Entry 8UTP (electron microscopy, 3.20 A resolution); this record covers chains N and I of the 7 polymer chains in the assembly.

Chain N:
Name: Kinesin-like protein KIF1A
Source organism: Homo sapiens
UniProt: Q12756 (KIF1A_HUMAN); residues 1-393 here = UniProt positions 1-393
Sequence (438 residues; row label = number of the first residue in the row):
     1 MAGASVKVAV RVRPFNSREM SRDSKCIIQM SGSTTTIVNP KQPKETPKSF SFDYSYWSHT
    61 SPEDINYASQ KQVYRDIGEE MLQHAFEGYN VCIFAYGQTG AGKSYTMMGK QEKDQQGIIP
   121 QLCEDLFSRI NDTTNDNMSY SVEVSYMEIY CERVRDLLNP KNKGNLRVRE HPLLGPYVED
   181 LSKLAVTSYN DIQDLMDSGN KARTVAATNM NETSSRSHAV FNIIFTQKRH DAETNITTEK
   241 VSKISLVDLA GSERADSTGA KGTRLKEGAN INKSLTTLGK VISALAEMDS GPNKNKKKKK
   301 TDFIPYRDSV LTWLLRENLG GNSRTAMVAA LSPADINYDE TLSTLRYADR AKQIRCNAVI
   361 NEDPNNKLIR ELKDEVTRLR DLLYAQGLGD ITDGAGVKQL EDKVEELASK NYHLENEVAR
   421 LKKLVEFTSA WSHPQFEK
Unresolved in the structure: 390-438
Differences from the reference sequence: linker (394-425); expression tag (426-438)
Ligand contacts: AMP-PNP (ANP; phosphoaminophosphonic acid-adenylate ester): Arg11, Arg13, Pro14, Ser58, Ser61, Gln70, Gly97, Gln98, Thr99, Gly100, Ala101, Gly102, Lys103, Ser104, Tyr105

Chain I:
Name: Tubulin beta-2B chain
Source organism: Sus scrofa
UniProt: A0A287AGU7 (A0A287AGU7_PIG); residue numbers follow UniProt; this construct covers 1-445
Sequence (445 residues; row label = number of the first residue in the row):
     1 MREIVHIQAG QCGNQIGAKF WEVISDEHGI DPTGSYHGDS DLQLERINVY YNEATGNKYV
    61 PRAILVDLEP GTMDSVRSGP FGQIFRPDNF VFGQSGAGNN WAKGHYTEGA ELVDSVLDVV
   121 RKESESCDCL QGFQLTHSLG GGTGSGMGTL LISKIREEYP DRIMNTFSVM PSPKVSDTVV
   181 EPYNATLSVH QLVENTDETY CIDNEALYDI CFRTLKLTTP TYGDLNHLVS ATMSGVTTCL
   241 RFPGQLNADL RKLAVNMVPF PRLHFFMPGF APLTSRGSQQ YRALTVPELT QQMFDSKNMM
   301 AACDPRHGRY LTVAAIFRGR MSMKEVDEQM LNVQNKNSSY FVEWIPNNVK TAVCDIPPRG
   361 LKMSATFIGN STAIQELFKR ISEQFTAMFR RKAFLHWYTG EGMDEMEFTE AESNMNDLVS
   421 EYQQYQDATA DEQGEFEEEE GEDEA
Unresolved in the structure: 434-445
Ligand contacts:
  - GDP (guanosine-5'-diphosphate): Gly10, Gln11, Cys12, Gln15, Ile16, Asn99, Ser138, Gly141, Gly142, Thr143, Gly144, Asp177, Glu181, Asn204, Tyr222, Leu225, Asn226
  - GTP (guanosine-5'-triphosphate): Gln245, Leu246, Lys252
  - taxol (TA1): Glu22, Val23, Asp26, Glu27, Leu215, Leu217, Asp224, His227, Leu228, Ala231, Ser234, Phe270, Pro272, Leu273, Thr274, Arg276, Gln279, Arg318, Pro358, Arg359, Gly360, Leu361

Interface between chain N and chain I:
Residue-residue contacts (22; chain N residue first):
  Arg153(N) - Glu157(I)
  Arg169(N) - Asp404(I)  salt bridge
  Arg169(N) - Met406(I)
  Arg169(N) - Glu410(I)  salt bridge
  Glu170(N) - Glu410(I)
  Glu170(N) - Ser413(I)
  Tyr177(N) - Met406(I)
  Lys280(N) - Phe260(I)
  Asn295(N) - Gln433(I)
  Lys297(N) - Gln433(I)
  Lys299(N) - Gln433(I)
  Phe303(N) - Asp417(I)
  Phe303(N) - Ser420(I)
  Phe303(N) - Glu421(I)
  Phe303(N) - Gln424(I)
  Arg307(N) - Arg262(I)
  Arg307(N) - Ser413(I)
  Arg307(N) - Asn414(I)
  Arg307(N) - Asp417(I)  salt bridge
  Asp308(N) - Pro261(I)
  Asp308(N) - Arg262(I)
  Asp308(N) - Glu421(I)
Other interface residues (no listed pair), chain N (14 interface residues in all): His171, Pro172, Lys266
Other interface residues (no listed pair), chain I (17 interface residues in all): Pro160, Glu407, Thr409

Overview:
Chain N and chain I form an interface of 14 and 17 residues respectively, with 3 salt bridges. Polar contacts
include Arg169(N)-Asp404(I), Arg169(N)-Glu410(I) and Arg307(N)-Asp417(I). Bound to chain N: AMP-PNP. Bound to
chain I: GTP, GDP and taxol.
Chain N is Kinesin-like protein KIF1A (Homo sapiens) and chain I is Tubulin beta-2B chain (Sus scrofa); the
structure, KIF1A[1-393] - AMP-PNP two-heads-bound state in complex with a microtubule - class T3L1, was
determined by electron microscopy together with 8UTN, 8UTO, 8UTQ, 8UTR, 8UTS, 8UTT and 4 further entries from
the same study.
